1TM4 - chains E and I; structure by X-ray diffraction, 1.70 A resolution.

[Chain E]
Name: Subtilisin BPN' precursor
Source organism: Bacillus amyloliquefaciens
Notes: EC 3.4.21.62; engineered mutation(s): C-terminal 6-His tag
UniProtKB: P00782 (SUBT_BACAM); residues 1-275 here correspond to UniProt positions 108-382 (UniProt number = residue number + 107)
Amino-acid sequence (281 residues; row label = number of the first residue in the row):
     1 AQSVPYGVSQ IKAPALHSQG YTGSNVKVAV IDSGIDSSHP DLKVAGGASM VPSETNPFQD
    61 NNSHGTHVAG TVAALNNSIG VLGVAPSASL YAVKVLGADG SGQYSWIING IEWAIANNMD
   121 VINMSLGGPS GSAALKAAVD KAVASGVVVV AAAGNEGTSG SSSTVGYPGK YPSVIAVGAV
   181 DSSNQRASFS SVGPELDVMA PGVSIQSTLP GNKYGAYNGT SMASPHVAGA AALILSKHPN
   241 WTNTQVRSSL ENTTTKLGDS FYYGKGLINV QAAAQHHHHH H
Construct notes: expression tag (276-280)
Metal / ion sites: Ca2+: Gln2, Asp41, Leu75, Asn77, Ile79, Val81; Na+: Gly169, Tyr171, Val174

[Chain I]
Name: chymotrypsin inhibitor 2
Source organism: Hordeum vulgare subsp. vulgare
UniProtKB: Q40059 (Q40059_HORVU); residues 21-83 here correspond to UniProt positions 22-84 (UniProt number = residue number + 1)
Amino-acid sequence (64 residues; each row starts with the number of its first residue):
    20 MKTEWPELVG KSVEEAKKVI LQDKPAAQII VLPVGTIVTG EYRIDRVRLF VDRLDNIAQV
    80 PRVG
Construct notes: initiating methionine (20); engineered mutation Gly59 (Met60 in Q40059)

[Interface between chain E and chain I]
Pairs across the interface (41):
  His64(E) with Thr58(I); Gly59(I); Glu60(I)
  Leu96(E) with Ile56(I); Thr58(I)
  Asp99(E) with Ile49(I); Leu51(I)
  Gly100(E) with Ile56(I); Val57(I); Thr58(I), hydrogen bond (backbone-backbone)
  Ser101(E) with Leu51(I); Ile56(I); Val57(I)
  Gly102(E) with Thr55(I); Ile56(I), hydrogen bond (backbone-backbone)
  Gln103(E) with Thr55(I)
  Tyr104(E) with Gly54(I); Ile56(I), hydrophobic
  Ile107(E) with Ile56(I), hydrophobic
  Ser125(E) with Thr58(I); Gly59(I), hydrogen bond (backbone-backbone)
  Leu126(E) with Ile56(I), hydrophobic; Val57(I)
  Gly127(E) with Ile56(I); Val57(I), hydrogen bond (backbone-backbone)
  Gly128(E) with Ile56(I)
  Pro129(E) with Gln78(I)
  Asn155(E) with Gly59(I), hydrogen bond (side chain-backbone); Glu60(I), hydrogen bond (side chain-backbone); Tyr61(I)
  Glu156(E) with Arg81(I), salt bridge
  Tyr167(E) with Ile56(I)
  Phe189(E) with Tyr61(I), hydrophobic
  Tyr217(E) with Arg62(I)
  Asn218(E) with Glu60(I); Tyr61(I), hydrogen bond (backbone-backbone)
  Gly219(E) with Gly59(I); Tyr61(I)
  Thr220(E) with Gly59(I)
  Ser221(E) with Gly59(I), hydrogen bond (side chain-backbone); Glu60(I), hydrogen bond (side chain-backbone)
Other interface residues (no listed pair), chain E (27 interface residues in all): Asp32, Ser63, Leu135, Met222
Other interface residues (no listed pair), chain I (14 interface residues in all): Arg67

[In short]
The interface between chain E and chain I involves 27 residues on one side and 14 on the other; the contacts
include 9 hydrogen bonds and 1 salt bridge. Among the polar pairs are Glu156(E)-Arg81(I), Asn155(E)-Gly59(I)
and Asn155(E)-Glu60(I).
Here chain E is Subtilisin BPN' precursor (Bacillus amyloliquefaciens) and chain I is chymotrypsin inhibitor 2
(Hordeum vulgare subsp. vulgare). Entry 1TM4 (crystal structure of the complex of subtilsin BPN'with
chymotrypsin inhibitor 2 M59G mutant) was determined by X-ray diffraction (same publication as 1TM3, 1TM5,
1TM7, 1TMG, 1TO1 and 1TO2).
